PDB entry 8TET | electron microscopy, 4.26 A resolution (low resolution: residue-level contacts below are approximate; hydrogen-bond / salt-bridge calls are withheld) | chains F and G of the 24 polymer chains in the assembly

# Chain F
Name: Capsid vertex component 2
Organism: Human herpesvirus 5 strain AD169
UniProtKB: P16726 (CVC2_HCMVA); residues 1-642 here = UniProt positions 1-642
Amino-acid sequence (642 residues; row label = number of the first residue in the row):
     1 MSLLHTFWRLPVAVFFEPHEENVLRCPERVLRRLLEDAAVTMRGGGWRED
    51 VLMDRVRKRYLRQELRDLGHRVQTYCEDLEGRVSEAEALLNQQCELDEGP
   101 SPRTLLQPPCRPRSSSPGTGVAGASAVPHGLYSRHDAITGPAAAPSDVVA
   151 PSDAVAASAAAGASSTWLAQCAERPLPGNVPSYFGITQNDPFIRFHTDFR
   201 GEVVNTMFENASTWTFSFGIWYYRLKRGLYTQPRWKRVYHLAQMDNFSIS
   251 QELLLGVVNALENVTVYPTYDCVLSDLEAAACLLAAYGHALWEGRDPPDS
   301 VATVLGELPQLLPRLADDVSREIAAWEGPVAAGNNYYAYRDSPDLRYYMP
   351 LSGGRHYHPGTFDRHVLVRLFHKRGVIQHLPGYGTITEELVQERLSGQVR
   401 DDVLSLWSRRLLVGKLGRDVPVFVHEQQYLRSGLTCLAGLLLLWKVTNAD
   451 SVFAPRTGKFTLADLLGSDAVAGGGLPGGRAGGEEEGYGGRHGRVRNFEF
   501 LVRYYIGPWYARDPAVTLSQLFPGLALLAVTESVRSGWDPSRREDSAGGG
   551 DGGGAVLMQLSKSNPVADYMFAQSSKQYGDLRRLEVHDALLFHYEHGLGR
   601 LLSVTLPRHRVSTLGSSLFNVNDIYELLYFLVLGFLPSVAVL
Not modelled in the structure: 1, 46-53, 96-642

# Chain G
Name: Capsid vertex component 1
Organism: Human herpesvirus 5 strain AD169
UniProtKB: P16799 (CVC1_HCMVA); numbering as in UniProt (aligned over 1-594)
Amino-acid sequence (594 residues; each row starts with the number of its first residue):
     1 METHLYSDLAFEARFADDEQLPLHLVLDQEVLSNEEAETLRYVYYRNVDS
    51 AGRSTGRAPGGDEDDAPASDDAEDAVGGDRAFDRERRTWQRACFRVLPRP
   101 LELLDYLRQSGLTVTLEKEQRVRMFYAVFTTLGLRCPDNRLSGAQTLHLR
   151 LVWPDGSYRDWEFLARDLLREEMEANKRDRQHQLATTTNHRRRGGLRNNL
   201 DNGSDRRLPEAAVASLETAVSTPFFEIPNGAGTSSANGDGRFSNLEQRVA
   251 RLLRGDEEFIYHAGPLEPPSKIRGHELVQLRLDVNPDLMYATDPHDRDEV
   301 ARTDEWKGAGVSRLREVWDVQHRVRLRVLWYVNSFWRSRELSYDDHEVEL
   351 YRALDAYRARIAVEYVLIRAVRDEIYAVLRRDGGALPQRFACHVSRNMSW
   401 RVVWELCRHALALWMDWADVRSCIIKALTPRLSRGAAAAAQRARRQRERS
   451 APKPQELLFGPRNESGPPAEQTWYADVVRCVRAQVDLGVEVRAARCPRTG
   501 LWIVRDRRGRLRRWLSQPEVCVLYVTPDLDFYWVLPGGFAVSSRVTLHGL
   551 AQRALRDRFQNFEAVLARGMHVEAGRQEPETPRVSGRRLPFDDL
Not modelled in the structure: 177-296, 593-594

# Chain F / chain G interface
Residue-residue contacts (41):
  S2(F) with W400(G)
  L4(F) with V394(G); R396(G); W400(G); F539(G)
  V12(F) with H393(G)
  P18(F) with R513(G)
  E21(F) with H393(G); R498(G)
  N22(F) with C392(G); H393(G); R512(G); R513(G); L515(G); S516(G)
  V23(F) with H393(G); S516(G)
  L24(F) with H393(G); M398(G); W400(G); L515(G); S516(G)
  C26(F) with M398(G)
  L31(F) with M398(G); S399(G); V402(G); P518(G)
  L34(F) with V481(G); E519(G)
  L35(F) with V402(G); E405(G); L406(G)
  A38(F) with L406(G); C480(G)
  A39(F) with H409(G)
  T41(F) with C480(G); V481(G); A483(G)
  M42(F) with H409(G); A412(G); L413(G)
Also at the interface, not in a pair above, chain F (20 interface residues in all): H19, R25, E28, D37
Also at the interface, not in a pair above, chain G (30 interface residues in all): A391, S395, V403, R482, P536, G537

# Overview
20 residues of chain F and 30 residues of chain G are in contact.
Here chain F is Capsid vertex component 2 and chain G is Capsid vertex component 1, both from Human
herpesvirus 5 strain AD169. Entry 8TET (Human cytomegalovirus portal vertex, non-infectious enveloped particle
(NIEP) configuration 1 (NC1)) was determined by electron microscopy, deposited together with 8TEP, 8TES, 8TEU
and 8TEW.
